PDB entry 3RV7 | X-ray diffraction, 2.50 A resolution | chain A

# Chain A
Name: Isochorismate synthase/isochorismate-pyruvate lyase mbtI
From: Mycobacterium tuberculosis
Notes: EC 4.1.3.-, 5.4.4.2
Reference sequence: Q7D785 (MBTI_MYCTU); numbering as in UniProt (aligned over 2-450)
Amino-acid sequence (450 residues; each row starts with the number of its first residue):
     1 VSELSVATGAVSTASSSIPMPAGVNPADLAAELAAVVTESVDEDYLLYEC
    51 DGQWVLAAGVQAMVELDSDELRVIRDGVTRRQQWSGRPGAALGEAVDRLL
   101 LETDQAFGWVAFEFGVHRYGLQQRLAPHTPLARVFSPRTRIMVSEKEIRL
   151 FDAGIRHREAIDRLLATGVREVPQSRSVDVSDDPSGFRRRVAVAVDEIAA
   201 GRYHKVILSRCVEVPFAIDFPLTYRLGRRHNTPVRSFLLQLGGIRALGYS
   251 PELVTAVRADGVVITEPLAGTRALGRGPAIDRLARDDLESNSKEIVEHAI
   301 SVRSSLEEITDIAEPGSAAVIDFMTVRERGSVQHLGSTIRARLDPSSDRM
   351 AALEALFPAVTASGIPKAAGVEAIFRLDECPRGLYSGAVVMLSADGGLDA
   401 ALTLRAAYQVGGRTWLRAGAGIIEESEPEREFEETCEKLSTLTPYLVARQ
Disordered / not traced: 1-14, 273-285, 328-333, 450
Construct notes: expression tag (1)
Residues lining bound ligands: RVB (3-{[(1Z)-1-carboxy-3-methylbut-1-en-1-yl]oxy}-2-hydroxybenzoic acid): Ile207, Pro251, Glu252, Leu268, Gly270, Thr271, His334, Thr361, Tyr385, Leu404, Arg405, Ala418, Gly419, Glu434, Lys438

# Overview
Ligands of chain A: compound RVB.
Chain A is Isochorismate synthase/isochorismate-pyruvate lyase mbtI (Mycobacterium tuberculosis); the
structure, Structure of a M. tuberculosis Salicylate Synthase, MbtI, in Complex with an Inhibitor with
Isopropyl R-Group, was determined by X-ray diffraction (same publication as 3VEH, 3ST6, 3RV6, 3RV8 and 3RV9).
